Entry 9KK5 (X-ray diffraction, 2.00 A resolution); this record covers chain A.

# Chain A
Protein: Cationic trypsin
From: Bos taurus
Notes: EC 3.4.21.4
UniProtKB: P00760 (TRY1_BOVIN); the construct lacks a stretch of the UniProt sequence and is renumbered around it, so the offset changes along the chain: 16-34 = UniProt 24-42; 37-67 = UniProt 43-73; 69-125 = UniProt 74-130; 127-130 = UniProt 131-134; 6 more segments
Amino-acid sequence (223 residues; each row starts with the number of its first residue; note: 10 numbers in that range are skipped by the numbering (no residue carries them; nothing is unmodelled there)):
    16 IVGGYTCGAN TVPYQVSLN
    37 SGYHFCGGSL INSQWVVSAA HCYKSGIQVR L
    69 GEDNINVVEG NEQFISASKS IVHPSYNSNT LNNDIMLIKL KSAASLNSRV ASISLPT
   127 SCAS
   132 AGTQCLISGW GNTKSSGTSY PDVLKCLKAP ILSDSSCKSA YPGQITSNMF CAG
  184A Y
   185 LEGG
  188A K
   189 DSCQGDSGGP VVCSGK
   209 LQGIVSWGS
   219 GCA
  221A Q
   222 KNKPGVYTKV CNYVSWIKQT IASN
UniProt features mapped onto this chain:
  - active site (Charge relay system): His57, Asp102, Ser195
  - binding site (Ca(2+)): Glu70, Asn72, Val75, Glu80
  - binding site (substrate): Asp189, Ser190, Gln192, Gly193, Ser195
Cystine bridges: Cys22-Cys157, Cys42-Cys58, Cys128-Cys232, Cys136-Cys201, Cys168-Cys182, Cys191-Cys220
Metal / ion sites: Ca2+: Glu70, Asn72, Val75, Glu80
Small-molecule neighbours: pyridoxal (PXL; 3-hydroxy-5-(hydroxymethyl)-2-methylisonicotinaldehyde): His57, Ser190, Cys191, Gln192, Gly193, Asp194, Ser195, Val213, Ser214, Trp215, Gly216, Ser217, Gly219, Cys220

# Summary
Chain A binds pyridoxal. The Ca2+ site is built by Glu70, Asn72, Val75 and Glu80. From UniProt: 3 active-site
residues, 4 Ca2+-binding residues and 5 substrate-binding residues.
Chain A is Cationic trypsin (Bos taurus); the structure, Crystal Structure of Bovine Pancreatic Trypsin in
Complex with Pyridoxal, was determined by X-ray diffraction together with 9KK4 from the same study.
